PDB entry 7NT3 | X-ray diffraction, 2.33 A resolution | chains A and B

# Chain A (and B)
Molecule: 3C-like proteinase
From: Severe acute respiratory syndrome coronavirus 2
Notes: EC 3.4.22.69; chain B of this document is another copy of the same molecule, construct and numbering; everything in this record applies to it too
UniProtKB: P0DTC1 (R1A_SARS2); residues 1-306 here correspond to UniProt positions 3264-3569 (UniProt number = residue number + 3263)
Sequence (306 residues; row label = number of the first residue in the row):
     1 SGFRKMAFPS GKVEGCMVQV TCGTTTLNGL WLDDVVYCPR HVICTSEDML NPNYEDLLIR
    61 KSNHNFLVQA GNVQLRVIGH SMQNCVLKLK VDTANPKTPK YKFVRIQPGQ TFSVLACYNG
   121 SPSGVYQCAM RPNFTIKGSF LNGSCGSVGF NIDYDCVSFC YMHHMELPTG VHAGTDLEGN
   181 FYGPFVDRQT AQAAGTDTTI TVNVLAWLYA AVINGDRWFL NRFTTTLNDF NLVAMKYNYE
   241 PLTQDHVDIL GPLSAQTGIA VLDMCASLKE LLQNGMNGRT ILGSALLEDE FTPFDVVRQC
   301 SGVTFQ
Not modelled in the structure: 306 (chain B: 303-306)
What the authors report for this chain:
  - binding site for FSCU015: His41, His163
  - catalytic residues: Cys145 (citing earlier work)

# Interface between chain A and chain B
Residue-residue contacts (80; chain A residue first):
  Ser1(A) - Gly138(B)
  Ser1(A) - Ser139(B)
  Ser1(A) - Phe140(B)  hydrogen bond (backbone-backbone)
  Ser1(A) - Leu141(B)
  Ser1(A) - Glu166(B)  hydrogen bond (backbone-side chain)
  Ser1(A) - His172(B)  hydrogen bond (backbone-side chain)
  Gly2(A) - Gly138(B)
  Gly2(A) - Ser139(B)  hydrogen bond (backbone-side chain)
  Arg4(A) - Lys5(B)
  Arg4(A) - Tyr126(B)
  Arg4(A) - Gln127(B)
  Arg4(A) - Cys128(B)
  Arg4(A) - Lys137(B)  hydrogen bond (side chain-backbone)
  Arg4(A) - Glu290(B)  salt bridge
  Lys5(A) - Arg4(B)
  Lys5(A) - Tyr126(B)
  Met6(A) - Gly124(B)
  Met6(A) - Val125(B)
  Met6(A) - Tyr126(B)  hydrophobic
  Met6(A) - Ser139(B)
  Ala7(A) - Gly124(B)
  Ala7(A) - Val125(B)  hydrogen bond (backbone-backbone)
  Phe8(A) - Val125(B)
  Pro9(A) - Ser10(B)
  Pro9(A) - Glu14(B)
  Pro9(A) - Pro122(B)
  Pro9(A) - Ser123(B)
  Ser10(A) - Pro9(B)
  Ser10(A) - Ser10(B)  hydrogen bond (backbone-side chain)
  Ser10(A) - Glu14(B)  hydrogen bond (backbone-side chain)
  Gly11(A) - Gly11(B)
  Gly11(A) - Glu14(B)  hydrogen bond (backbone-side chain)
  Glu14(A) - Pro9(B)
  Glu14(A) - Ser10(B)  hydrogen bond (side chain-backbone)
  Glu14(A) - Gly11(B)  hydrogen bond (side chain-backbone)
  Pro122(A) - Pro9(B)
  Ser123(A) - Pro9(B)
  Ser123(A) - Arg298(B)  hydrogen bond (backbone-side chain)
  Gly124(A) - Met6(B)
  Gly124(A) - Ala7(B)
  Gly124(A) - Pro9(B)
  Val125(A) - Met6(B)
  Val125(A) - Ala7(B)  hydrogen bond (backbone-backbone)
  Val125(A) - Phe8(B)
  Val125(A) - Val125(B)  hydrophobic
  Tyr126(A) - Lys5(B)
  Tyr126(A) - Met6(B)  hydrophobic
  Gln127(A) - Arg4(B)  hydrogen bond (backbone-side chain)
  Cys128(A) - Arg4(B)
  Lys137(A) - Arg4(B)  hydrogen bond (backbone-side chain)
  Gly138(A) - Ser1(B)
  Gly138(A) - Gly2(B)
  Ser139(A) - Ser1(B)
  Ser139(A) - Gly2(B)  hydrogen bond (side chain-backbone)
  Ser139(A) - Met6(B)
  Ser139(A) - Gln299(B)  hydrogen bond
  Phe140(A) - Ser1(B)  hydrogen bond (backbone-backbone)
  Leu141(A) - Ser1(B)
  Leu141(A) - Gln299(B)
  Glu166(A) - Ser1(B)  hydrogen bond (side chain-backbone)
  Gly170(A) - Ser1(B)
  Gly170(A) - Gly2(B)
  His172(A) - Ser1(B)
  Ala285(A) - Ala285(B)  hydrophobic
  Leu286(A) - Gly283(B)
  Leu286(A) - Ala285(B)
  Glu290(A) - Arg4(B)  salt bridge
  Gln299(A) - Ser139(B)  hydrogen bond
  Gln299(A) - Leu141(B)
  Cys300(A) - Leu141(B)
  Ser301(A) - Leu141(B)
  Gly302(A) - Tyr118(B)
  Gly302(A) - Leu141(B)
  Val303(A) - Ser123(B)  hydrogen bond (backbone-side chain)
  Thr304(A) - Tyr118(B)
  Thr304(A) - Ser121(B)
  Thr304(A) - Pro122(B)
  Thr304(A) - Ser123(B)
  Phe305(A) - Pro122(B)  hydrogen bond (backbone-backbone)
  Phe305(A) - Ser123(B)
Other interface residues (no listed pair), chain A (42 interface residues in all): Phe3, Lys12, Leu115, Ala129, Thr280, Gly283
Other interface residues (no listed pair), chain B (40 interface residues in all): Phe3, Lys12, Leu115, Gly170, Ser284, Leu286, Cys300, Ser301

# Overview
Chain A and chain B form an interface of 42 and 40 residues respectively; the contacts include 22 hydrogen
bonds and 2 salt bridges. Polar contacts include Arg4(A)-Glu290(B), Ser1(A)-Glu166(B) and Ser1(A)-His172(B).
The paper reports the catalytic residue Cys145(A); a binding site for FSCU015 at His41(A) and His163(A).
Both chains are 3C-like proteinase (Severe acute respiratory syndrome coronavirus 2). Entry 7NT3 (Crystal
structure of SARS CoV2 main protease in complex with FSCU015) was determined by X-ray diffraction, deposited
together with 7NT1, 7NT2, 7NTV and 7NUK.
